Entry 5FNE (X-ray diffraction, 1.50 A resolution); this record covers chain A.

== Chain A ==
Name: Versatile peroxidase
Organism: Pleurotus eryngii
Notes: EC 1.11.1.16
UniProtKB: O94753 (VPL2_PLEER); residues 1-331 here correspond to UniProt positions 31-361 (UniProt number = residue number + 30)
Sequence (331 residues; row label = number of the first residue in the row):
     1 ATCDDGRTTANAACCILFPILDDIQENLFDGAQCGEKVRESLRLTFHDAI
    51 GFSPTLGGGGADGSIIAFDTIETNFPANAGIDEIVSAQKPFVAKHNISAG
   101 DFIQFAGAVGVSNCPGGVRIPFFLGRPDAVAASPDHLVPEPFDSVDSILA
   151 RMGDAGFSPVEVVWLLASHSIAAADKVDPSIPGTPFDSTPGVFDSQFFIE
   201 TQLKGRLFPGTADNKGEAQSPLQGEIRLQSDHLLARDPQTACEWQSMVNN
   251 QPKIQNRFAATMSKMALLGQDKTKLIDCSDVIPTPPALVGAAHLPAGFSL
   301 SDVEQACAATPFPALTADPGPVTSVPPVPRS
Not modelled in the structure: 330-331
Construct notes: engineered mutation Lys-37 (Glu67 in O94753), Arg-39 (His69 in O94753), Arg-330 (His360 in O94753)
Swiss-Prot annotation at these positions:
  - active site: His-47 (Proton acceptor), Trp-164 (Tryptophan radical intermediate)
  - binding site (Mn(2+)): Glu-36, Glu-40, Asp-175
  - binding site (Ca(2+)): Asp-48, Gly-60, Asp-62, Ser-64, Ser-170, Asp-187, Thr-189, Val-192, Asp-194
  - binding site (heme b): His-169, Ala-173 to Val-177
  - site: Arg-43 (Transition state stabilizer)
  - glycosylation: Asn-96 (N-linked (GlcNAc...) asparagine)
Disulfides: Cys-3/Cys-15, Cys-14/Cys-278, Cys-34/Cys-114, Cys-242/Cys-307
Metal / ion sites: Ca2+ site 1: Asp-48, Gly-60, Asp-62, Ser-64; heme Fe near His-169 (its only coordinating residue here); Ca2+ site 2: Ser-170, Asp-187, Thr-189, Val-192, Asp-194
Ligand contacts: heme (HEM): Glu-36, Arg-39, Glu-40, Leu-42, Arg-43, Thr-45, Phe-46, Pro-139, Glu-140, Pro-141, Ile-148, Met-152, Val-162, Leu-165, Leu-166, Ser-168, His-169, Ile-171, Ala-172, Ala-173, Ala-174, Asp-175, Lys-176, Val-177, Phe-186, Leu-228, Ser-230, Met-262
Reported in the primary citation:
  - binding site for heme: Arg-39
  - conformationally variable residues (side-chain flip): Arg-39
  - contacts within the chain: Glu-36/Lys-37, Lys-37/Glu-83
  - Ca2+ coordination: Asp-48
  - mutagenesis - H39R: decreased stability
  - catalytic residues: Arg-43, His-47 (citing earlier work)

== In short ==
Chain A binds heme. Asp-48, Gly-60, Asp-62 and Ser-64 coordinate Ca2+ site 1. The Ca2+ site 2 is built by
Ser-170, Asp-187, Thr-189, Val-192 and Asp-194. Curated annotation (UniProt) lists active-site residues His-47
and Trp-164, 3 Mn2+-binding residues, 9 Ca2+-binding residues and 6 heme b-binding residues. The paper reports
catalytic residues Arg-43 and His-47; H39R reduces stability.
Chain A is Versatile peroxidase (Pleurotus eryngii); the structure, Crystal structure of fungal versatile
peroxidase from pleurotus eryngii triple mutant E37K, H39R & G330R, was determined by X-ray diffraction
together with 5FNB from the same study.
